4A3E - chains A and T of the 15 polymer chains in the assembly; structure by X-ray diffraction, 3.40 A resolution.

Chain A:
Protein: DNA-directed RNA polymerase II subunit RPB1
Source organism: Saccharomyces cerevisiae
Notes: EC 2.7.7.6
Reference sequence: P04050 (RPB1_YEAST); residue numbers follow UniProt; this construct covers 1-1732
Chain sequence (1732 residues; each row starts with the number of its first residue):
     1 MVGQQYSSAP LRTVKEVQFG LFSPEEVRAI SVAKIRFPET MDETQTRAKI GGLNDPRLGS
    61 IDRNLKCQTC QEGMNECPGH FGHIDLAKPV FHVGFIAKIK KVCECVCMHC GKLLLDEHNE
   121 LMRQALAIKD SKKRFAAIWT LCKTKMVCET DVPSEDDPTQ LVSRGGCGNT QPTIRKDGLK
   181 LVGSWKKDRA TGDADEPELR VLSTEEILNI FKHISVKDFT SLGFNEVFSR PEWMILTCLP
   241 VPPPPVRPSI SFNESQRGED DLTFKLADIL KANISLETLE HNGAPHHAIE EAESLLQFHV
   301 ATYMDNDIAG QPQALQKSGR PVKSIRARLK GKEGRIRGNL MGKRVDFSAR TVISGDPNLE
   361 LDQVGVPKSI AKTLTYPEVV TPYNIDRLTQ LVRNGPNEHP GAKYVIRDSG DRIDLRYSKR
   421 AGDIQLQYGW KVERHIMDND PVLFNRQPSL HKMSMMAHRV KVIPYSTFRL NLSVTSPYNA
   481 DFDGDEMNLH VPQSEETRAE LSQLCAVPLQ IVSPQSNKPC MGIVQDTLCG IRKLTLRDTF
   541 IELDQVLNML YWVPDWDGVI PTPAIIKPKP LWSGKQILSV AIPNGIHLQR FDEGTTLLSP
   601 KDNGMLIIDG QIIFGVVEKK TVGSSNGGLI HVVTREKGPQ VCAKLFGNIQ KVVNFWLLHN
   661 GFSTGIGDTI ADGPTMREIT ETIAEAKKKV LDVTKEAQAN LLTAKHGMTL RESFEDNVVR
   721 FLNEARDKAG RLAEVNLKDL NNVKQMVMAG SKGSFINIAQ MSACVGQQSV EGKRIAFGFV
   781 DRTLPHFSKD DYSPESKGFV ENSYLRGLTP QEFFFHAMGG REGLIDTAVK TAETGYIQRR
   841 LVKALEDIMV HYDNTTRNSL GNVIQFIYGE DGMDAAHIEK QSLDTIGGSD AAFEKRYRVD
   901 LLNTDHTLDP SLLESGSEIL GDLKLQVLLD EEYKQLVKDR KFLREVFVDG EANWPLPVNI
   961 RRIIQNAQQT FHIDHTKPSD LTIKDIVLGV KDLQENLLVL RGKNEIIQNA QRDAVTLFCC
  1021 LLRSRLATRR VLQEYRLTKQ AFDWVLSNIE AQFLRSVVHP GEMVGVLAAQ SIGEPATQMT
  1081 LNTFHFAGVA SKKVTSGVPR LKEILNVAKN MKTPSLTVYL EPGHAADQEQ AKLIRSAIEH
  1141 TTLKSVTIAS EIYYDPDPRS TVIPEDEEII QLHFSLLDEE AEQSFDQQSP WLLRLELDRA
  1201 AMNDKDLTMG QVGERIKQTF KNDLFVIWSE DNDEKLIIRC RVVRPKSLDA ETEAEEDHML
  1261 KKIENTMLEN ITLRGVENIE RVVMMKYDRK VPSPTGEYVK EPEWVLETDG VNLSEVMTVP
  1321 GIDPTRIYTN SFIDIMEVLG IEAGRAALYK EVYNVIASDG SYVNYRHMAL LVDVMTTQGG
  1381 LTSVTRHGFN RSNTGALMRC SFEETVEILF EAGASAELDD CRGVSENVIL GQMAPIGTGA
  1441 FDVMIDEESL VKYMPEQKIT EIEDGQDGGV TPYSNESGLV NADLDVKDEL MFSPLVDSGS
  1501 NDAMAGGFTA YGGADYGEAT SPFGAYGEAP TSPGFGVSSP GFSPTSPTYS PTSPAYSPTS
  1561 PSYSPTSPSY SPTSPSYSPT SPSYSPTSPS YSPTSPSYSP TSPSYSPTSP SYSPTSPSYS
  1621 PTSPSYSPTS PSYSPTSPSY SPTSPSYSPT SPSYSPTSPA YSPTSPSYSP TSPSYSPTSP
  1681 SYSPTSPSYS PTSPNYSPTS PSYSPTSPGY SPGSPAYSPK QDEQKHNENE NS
Not modelled in the structure: 1-2, 1082-1091, 1177-1186, 1244-1253, 1456-1732
Ion coordination: Zn2+ site 1: Cys-67, Cys-70, Cys-77, His-80; Zn2+ site 2: Cys-107, Cys-110, Cys-148, Cys-167; Mg2+: Asp-481, Asp-483, Asp-485 (shared with 1 residue of chain P)
Small-molecule neighbours: AMP-CPP (APC; diphosphomethylphosphonic acid adenosyl ester): Arg-446, Pro-448, Asn-479, Asp-481, Asp-483, Lys-752, Gln-1078, Leu-1081
Swiss-Prot annotation at these positions:
  - region: Pro-248 to Asp-260 (Lid loop), Asn-306 to Lys-323 (Rudder loop), Pro-810 to Glu-822 (Bridging helix)
  - binding site (Zn(2+)): Cys-67, Cys-70, Cys-77, His-80, Cys-107, Cys-110, Cys-148, Cys-167
  - binding site (Mg(2+)): Asp-481, Asp-483, Asp-485
  - modified residue: Thr-1471 (Phosphothreonine)
  - cross-link (Glycyl lysine isopeptide (Lys-Gly)): Lys-695 (interchain with G-Cter in ubiquitin), Lys-1246 (interchain with G-Cter in ubiquitin), Lys-1350 (interchain with G-Cter in ubiquitin)
  - natural variant: Ser-1653 to Pro-1659 (deletion: In strain: A364A)
  - mutagenesis: Lys-1246 (K1246R: Impairs ubiquitination during transcription stress)
What the authors report for this chain:
  - mutagenesis - Q1078N, Q1078S: abolished growth (citing earlier work)

Chain T:
Molecule: 26-nt DNA strand
Sequence (26 nucleotides; numbered 4 to 29; the number before each row is that of its first residue):
     4 AGCTCAAGTA CTTTTTCCUG GTCATT
Not modelled in the structure: 4-7, 26-29
Modified positions: BRU (5-bromo-2'-deoxyuridine-5'-monophosphate) at position 22

Interface between chain A and chain T:
Contacting residue pairs (18; chain A residue first):
  Arg-326(A) / DT15(T)  salt bridge to the phosphate
  Lys-332(A) / DT17(T)  salt bridge to the phosphate
  Lys-332(A) / DT19(T)  salt bridge to the phosphate
  Arg-337(A) / DT16(T)  hydrogen bond to the phosphate
  Arg-337(A) / DT17(T)  salt bridge to the phosphate
  Arg-344(A) / DC21(T)  salt bridge to the phosphate
  Arg-350(A) / DC21(T)  sugar contact
  Gln-447(A) / DC20(T)  sugar contact
  Pro-448(A) / DT19(T)  base contact
  Thr-831(A) / DT18(T)  sugar contact
  Ala-832(A) / DT18(T)  sugar contact
  Gly-835(A) / DT18(T)  sugar contact
  Tyr-836(A) / DT16(T)  sugar contact
  Tyr-836(A) / DT17(T)  phosphate contact
  Tyr-836(A) / DT18(T)  sugar contact
  Arg-839(A) / DT16(T)  phosphate contact
  Arg-1386(A) / DT15(T)  base contact
  Glu-1403(A) / DT16(T)  sugar contact
Interface residues without a listed pair, chain A (16 interface residues in all): Lys-330, Glu-486

In short:
Chain A and chain T form an interface of 16 and 7 residues respectively, with 1 hydrogen bond and 5 salt
bridges. Polar contacts include Arg-337(A)/DT16(T), Arg-326(A)/DT15(T) and Lys-332(A)/DT17(T). Bound to chain
A: AMP-CPP. From the paper: Q1078N and Q1078S of chain A abolish growth.
Here chain A is DNA-directed RNA polymerase II subunit RPB1 (Saccharomyces cerevisiae) and chain T is a 26-nt
DNA strand. Entry 4A3E (RNA Polymerase II initial transcribing complex with a 5nt DNA-RNA hybrid and soaked
with AMPCPP) was determined by X-ray diffraction together with 4A3B, 4A3C, 4A3D, 4A3F, 4A3G, 4A3I and 4
further entries from the same study.
